6HKT - chains I and e of the 50 polymer chains in the assembly; structure by X-ray diffraction, 9.70 A resolution (very low resolution: no residue pairs are listed; an interface is given only as per-side residue counts).

[Chain I]
Molecule: 1122-nt DNA strand
Sequence (1122 nucleotides; row label = number of the first residue in the row):
     1 ATCACCCTAT ACGCGGCCGC CCTGGAGAAT CCCGGTGCCG AGGCCGCTCA ATTGGTCGTA
    61 GACAGCTCTA GCACCGCTTA AACGCACGTA CGCGCTGTCC CCCGCGTTTT AACCGCCAAG
   121 GGGATTACTC CCTAGTCTCC AGGCACGTGT CAGATATATA CATCCTGTGC ATGTATTGAA
   181 CAGCCCCGAG ACCCTATACG CGGCCGCCCT GGAGAATCCC GGTGCCGAGG CCGCTCAATT
   241 GGTCGTAGAC AGCTCTAGCA CCGCTTAAAC GCACGTACGC GCTGTCCCCC GCGTTTTAAC
   301 CGCCAAGGGG ATTACTCCCT AGTCTCCAGG CACGTGTCAG ATATATACAT CCTGTGCATG
   361 TATTGAACAG CCCCGAGACC CTATACGCGG CCGCCCTGGA GAATCCCGGT GCCGAGGCCG
   421 CTCAATTGGT CGTAGACAGC TCTAGCACCG CTTAAACGCA CGTACGCGCT GTCCCCCGCG
   481 TTTTAACCGC CAAGGGGATT ACTCCCTAGT CTCCAGGCAC GTGTCAGATA TATACATCCT
   541 GTGCATGTAT TGAACAGCCC CGAGACCCTA TACGCGGCCG CCCTGGAGAA TCCCGGTGCC
   601 GAGGCCGCTC AATTGGTCGT AGACAGCTCT AGCACCGCTT AAACGCACGT ACGCGCTGTC
   661 CCCCGCGTTT TAACCGCCAA GGGGATTACT CCCTAGTCTC CAGGCACGTG TCAGATATAT
   721 ACATCCTGTG CATGTATTGA ACAGCCCCGA GACCCTATAC GCGGCCGCCC TGGAGAATCC
   781 CGGTGCCGAG GCCGCTCAAT TGGTCGTAGA CAGCTCTAGC ACCGCTTAAA CGCACGTACG
   841 CGCTGTCCCC CGCGTTTTAA CCGCCAAGGG GATTACTCCC TAGTCTCCAG GCACGTGTCA
   901 GATATATACA TCCTGTGCAT GTATTGAACA GCCCCGAGAC CCTATACGCG GCCGCCCTGG
   961 AGAATCCCGG TGCCGAGGCC GCTCAATTGG TCGTAGACAG CTCTAGCACC GCTTAAACGC
  1021 ACGTACGCGC TGTCCCCCGC GTTTTAACCG CCAAGGGGAT TACTCCCTAG TCTCCAGGCA
  1081 CGTGTCAGAT ATATACATCC TGTGCATGTA TTGAACAGCG AT

[Chain e]
Name: Histone H3.1
Organism: Homo sapiens
UniProtKB: P68431 (H31_HUMAN); residues 0-135 here correspond to UniProt positions 1-136 (UniProt number = residue number + 1)
Chain sequence (139 residues; each row starts with the number of its first residue; numbers below 1 keep their minus sign (Gly-3 is residue -3)):
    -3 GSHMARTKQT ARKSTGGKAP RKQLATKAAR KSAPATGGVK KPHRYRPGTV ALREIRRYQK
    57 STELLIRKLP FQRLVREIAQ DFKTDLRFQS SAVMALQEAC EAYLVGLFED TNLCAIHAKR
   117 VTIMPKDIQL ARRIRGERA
Disordered / not traced: -3 to 37, 135
Construct notes: expression tag (-3 to -1)
Swiss-Prot annotation at these positions:
  - modified residue: Arg2 (Asymmetric dimethylarginine), Thr3 (Phosphothreonine), Lys4 (Allysine), Gln5 (5-glutamyl dopamine), Thr6 (Phosphothreonine), Arg8 (Citrulline), Lys9 (N6,N6,N6-trimethyllysine), Ser10 (ADP-ribosylserine), Thr11 (Phosphothreonine), Lys14 (N6-(2-hydroxyisobutyryl)lysine), Arg17 (Asymmetric dimethylarginine), Lys18 (N6-(2-hydroxyisobutyryl)lysine), Lys23 (N6-(2-hydroxyisobutyryl)lysine), Arg26 (Citrulline), Lys27 (N6,N6,N6-trimethyllysine), Ser28 (ADP-ribosylserine), Lys36 (N6,N6,N6-trimethyllysine), Lys37 (N6-methyllysine), Tyr41 (Phosphotyrosine), Lys56 (N6,N6,N6-trimethyllysine) and 8 more in UniProt
  - lipidation: Lys18 (N6-decanoyllysine)

[Chain I / chain e interface]
At this resolution (10 A) residue pairs are not listed: 12 residues of chain I and 18 of chain e lie at the interface.

[Summary]
Chain I and chain e form an interface of 12 and 18 residues respectively.
Chain I is a 1122-nt DNA strand and chain e is Histone H3.1 (Homo sapiens); the structure, Structure of an
H1-bound 6-nucleosome array, was determined by X-ray diffraction.
